3TOG - chains A and B; structure by X-ray diffraction, 1.24 A resolution.

[Chain A (and B)]
Molecule: Gag-Pol polyprotein
From: Human immunodeficiency virus type 1 (BRU ISOLATE)
Notes: EC 3.4.23.16, 2.7.7.49, 2.7.7.7, 3.1.26.13, 3.1.13.2; chain B of this document is another copy of the same molecule, construct and numbering; everything in this record applies to it too
UniProt: P03367 (POL_HV1BR); residues 1-99 here correspond to UniProt positions 501-599 (UniProt number = residue number + 500)
Amino-acid sequence (99 residues; each row starts with the number of its first residue):
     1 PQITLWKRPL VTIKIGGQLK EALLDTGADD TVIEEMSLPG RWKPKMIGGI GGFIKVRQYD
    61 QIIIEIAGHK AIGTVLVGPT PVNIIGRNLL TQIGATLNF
Construct notes: engineered mutation K7 (Gln507 in P03367), I33 (Leu533 in P03367), I63 (Leu563 in P03367), A67 (Cys567 in P03367), A95 (Cys595 in P03367)
Ligand contacts: 079 ((S)-N-((2S,3S,4R,5R)-4-amino-3,5-dihydroxy-1,6-diphenylhexan-2-yl)-3-methyl-2-(2-phenoxyacetamido)butanamide): L23, D25, G27, A28, D29, D30, V32, I47, G48, G49, I50, F53, P81, V82, I84
UniProt features mapped onto this chain:
  - region (Dimerization of protease): P1 to L5, G49 to K55, N88 to G94, T96 to F99
  - active site: D25 (For protease activity)
  - site: F99 (Cleavage)
What the authors report for this chain:
  - binding site for 079: D25
  - catalytic residues: D25 (citing earlier work)

[How chain A and chain B interact]
Contacting residue pairs (94):
  P1(A) - L97(B)
  P1(A) - N98(B)
  P1(A) - F99(B)  hydrogen bond (backbone-backbone)
  Q2(A) - L97(B)
  Q2(A) - N98(B)  hydrogen bond
  I3(A) - T96(B)
  I3(A) - L97(B)  hydrogen bond (backbone-backbone)
  I3(A) - F99(B)  hydrophobic
  L5(A) - T26(B)
  L5(A) - R87(B)  hydrogen bond (backbone-side chain)
  L5(A) - L90(B)  hydrophobic
  L5(A) - T91(B)
  L5(A) - A95(B)
  W6(A) - R87(B)  hydrogen bond (backbone-side chain)
  W6(A) - T91(B)
  K7(A) - R87(B)
  R8(A) - D29(B)  salt bridge
  R8(A) - R87(B)
  P9(A) - T26(B)
  P9(A) - R87(B)
  P9(A) - L97(B)  hydrophobic
  L23(A) - G27(B)
  L24(A) - T26(B)  hydrogen bond (backbone-side chain)
  L24(A) - L97(B)  hydrophobic
  L24(A) - F99(B)  hydrophobic
  D25(A) - D25(B)
  D25(A) - T26(B)
  D25(A) - G27(B)  hydrogen bond (side chain-backbone)
  T26(A) - L5(B)
  T26(A) - P9(B)
  T26(A) - L24(B)  hydrogen bond (side chain-backbone)
  T26(A) - D25(B)
  T26(A) - T26(B)  hydrogen bond (side chain-backbone)
  T26(A) - L97(B)
  G27(A) - L23(B)
  G27(A) - D25(B)  hydrogen bond (backbone-side chain)
  D29(A) - R8(B)  salt bridge
  I47(A) - I50(B)  hydrophobic
  G48(A) - I50(B)
  G49(A) - I50(B)
  G49(A) - P81(B)
  I50(A) - G49(B)
  I50(A) - I50(B)
  I50(A) - G51(B)  hydrogen bond (backbone-backbone)
  I50(A) - G52(B)
  I50(A) - I54(B)  hydrophobic
  I50(A) - T80(B)
  G51(A) - G51(B)
  G51(A) - G52(B)
  G51(A) - I54(B)
  G52(A) - G51(B)
  I54(A) - I50(B)
  A67(A) - F99(B)  hydrophobic
  H69(A) - F99(B)
  T80(A) - I50(B)
  P81(A) - G49(B)
  P81(A) - I50(B)
  I84(A) - I50(B)  hydrophobic
  R87(A) - L5(B)  hydrogen bond (side chain-backbone)
  R87(A) - W6(B)  hydrogen bond (side chain-backbone)
  R87(A) - K7(B)
  R87(A) - R8(B)
  R87(A) - P9(B)
  L90(A) - L5(B)  hydrophobic
  T91(A) - L5(B)
  T91(A) - W6(B)
  G94(A) - N98(B)
  A95(A) - L5(B)
  A95(A) - N98(B)
  A95(A) - F99(B)  hydrophobic
  T96(A) - Q2(B)  hydrogen bond
  T96(A) - I3(B)
  T96(A) - T96(B)
  T96(A) - L97(B)
  T96(A) - N98(B)  hydrogen bond (backbone-backbone)
  L97(A) - P1(B)
  L97(A) - Q2(B)
  L97(A) - I3(B)  hydrogen bond (backbone-backbone)
  L97(A) - L24(B)  hydrophobic
  L97(A) - T26(B)
  L97(A) - T96(B)
  N98(A) - P1(B)
  N98(A) - Q2(B)  hydrogen bond
  N98(A) - G94(B)
  N98(A) - A95(B)
  N98(A) - T96(B)  hydrogen bond (backbone-backbone)
  N98(A) - N98(B)  hydrogen bond
  F99(A) - P1(B)  hydrogen bond (backbone-backbone)
  F99(A) - I3(B)  hydrophobic
  F99(A) - L24(B)  hydrophobic
  F99(A) - H69(B)
  F99(A) - I93(B)
  F99(A) - G94(B)
  F99(A) - A95(B)  hydrophobic
Other interface residues (no listed pair), chain A (40 interface residues in all): T4, V11, V32, F53, I93
Other interface residues (no listed pair), chain B (38 interface residues in all): T4, V32, I47, F53, A67, I84

[In short]
40 residues of chain A face 38 of chain B across their interface, with 20 hydrogen bonds and 2 salt bridges.
Among the polar pairs are R8(A)-D29(B), Q2(A)-N98(B) and L5(A)-R87(B). Chain A binds compound 079. From
UniProt: active-site residue D25(A) on chain A. The paper reports the catalytic residue D25(A); a binding site
for 079 at D25(A).
Both chains are Gag-Pol polyprotein (Human immunodeficiency virus type 1 (BRU ISOLATE)). Entry 3TOG (HIV-1
Protease - Epoxydic Inhibitor Complex (pH 9 - Monoclinic Crystal form P21)) was determined by X-ray
diffraction (same publication as 3TOF and 3TOH).
